4FUA - chain A; structure by X-ray diffraction, 2.43 A resolution.

# Chain A
Protein: L-fuculose-1-phosphate aldolase
From: Escherichia coli
Notes: EC 4.1.2.17
Reference sequence: P0AB87 (FUCA_ECOLI); residue numbers follow UniProt; this construct covers 1-215
Chain sequence (215 residues; numbered 1 to 215; the number before each row is that of its first residue):
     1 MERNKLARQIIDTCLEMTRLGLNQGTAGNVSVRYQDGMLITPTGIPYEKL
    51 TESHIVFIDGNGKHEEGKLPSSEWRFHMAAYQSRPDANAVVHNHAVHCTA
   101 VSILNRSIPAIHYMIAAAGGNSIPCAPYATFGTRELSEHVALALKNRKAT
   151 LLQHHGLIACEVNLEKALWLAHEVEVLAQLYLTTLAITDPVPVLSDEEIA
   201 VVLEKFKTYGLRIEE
Not modelled in the structure: 207-215
Covalently attached groups: beta-mercaptoethanol (BME) linked to Cys-14
Metal / ion sites: Zn2+: His-92, His-94, His-155 (together with phosphoglycolohydroxamic acid)
Ligand contacts: phosphoglycolohydroxamic acid (PGH): Thr-26, Ala-27, Gly-28, Asn-29, Pro-42, Thr-43, Gly-44, Ser-71, Ser-72, Glu-73, His-92, His-94, Tyr-113, His-155
UniProt features mapped onto this chain:
  - active site: Glu-73 (Proton donor/acceptor)
  - binding site (substrate): Gly-28, Asn-29, Thr-43, Gly-44, Ser-71, Ser-72
  - binding site (Zn(2+)): Glu-73, His-92, His-94, His-155
  - site (Plays a key role in the stabilization of the transition state and positioning the aldehyde component): Tyr-113, Phe-131, Tyr-209
  - mutagenesis: Thr-26 (T26A: Decrease of the aldolase activity mostly due to a decrease of the affinity for L-fuculose 1-phosphate (Fuc1P)), Ala-27 (Strong decrease of the aldolase activity), Asn-29 (N29L: Loss of aldolase activity; when associated with A-71; N29Q: Strong decrease of the aldolase activity mostly due to a decrease of the affinity for L-fuculose 1-phosphate (Fuc1P)), Ser-71 (S71A: Loss of aldolase activity; when associated with L-29; S71Q: Loss of aldolase activity), Glu-73 (E73Q: Loss of aldolase activity; when associated with F-113 and F-209; E73S: Loss of aldolase activity), Tyr-113 (Y113F: Slowly inactivated. Has a preference for the D-aldehyde and shows an inversion of the diastereoselectivity. Loss of aldolase activity; when associated with Q-73 and F-209), Phe-131 (F131A: Has a slight preference for the D-aldehyde and shows an inversion of the diastereoselectivity. Loss of aldolase activity; when associated with W-206), Phe-206 (F206W: Decrease of aldolase activity mostly due to a decrease of the affinity for L-fuculose 1-phosphate (Fuc1P). Loss of aldolase activity; when associated with A-131), Lys-207 to Glu-215 (Loss of aldolase activity. Has a slight preference for the D-aldehyde), Tyr-209 (Y209F: Slowly inactivated and unable to discriminate between the enantiomers. Shows an inversion of the diastereoselectivity. Loss of aldolase activity; when associated with Q-73 and F-113), Leu-211 to Glu-215 (Decrease of aldolase activity mostly due to a decrease of the affinity for L-fuculose 1-phosphate (Fuc1P))

# Overview
Bound to chain A: phosphoglycolohydroxamic acid. His-92, His-94 and His-155 form the Zn2+ site. From UniProt:
active-site residue Glu-73, 6 substrate-binding residues, 4 Zn2+-binding residues and 17 mutagenesis sites.
Chain A is L-fuculose-1-phosphate aldolase (Escherichia coli); the structure, L-fuculose-1-phosphate aldolase
complex with pgh, was determined by X-ray diffraction, deposited together with 3FUA.
